7BB7 - chains C and F of the 6 polymer chains in the assembly; structure by electron microscopy, 4.40 A resolution (low resolution: residue-level contacts below are approximate; hydrogen-bond / salt-bridge calls are withheld).

== Chain C ==
Protein: Guanine nucleotide-binding protein G(I)/G(S)/G(T) subunit beta-1
From: Homo sapiens
Reference sequence: P62873 (GBB1_HUMAN); residue numbers follow UniProt; this construct covers 2-340
Sequence (371 residues; numbered -30 to 340; the number before each row is that of its first residue; numbers below 1 keep their minus sign (Met-30 is residue -30)):
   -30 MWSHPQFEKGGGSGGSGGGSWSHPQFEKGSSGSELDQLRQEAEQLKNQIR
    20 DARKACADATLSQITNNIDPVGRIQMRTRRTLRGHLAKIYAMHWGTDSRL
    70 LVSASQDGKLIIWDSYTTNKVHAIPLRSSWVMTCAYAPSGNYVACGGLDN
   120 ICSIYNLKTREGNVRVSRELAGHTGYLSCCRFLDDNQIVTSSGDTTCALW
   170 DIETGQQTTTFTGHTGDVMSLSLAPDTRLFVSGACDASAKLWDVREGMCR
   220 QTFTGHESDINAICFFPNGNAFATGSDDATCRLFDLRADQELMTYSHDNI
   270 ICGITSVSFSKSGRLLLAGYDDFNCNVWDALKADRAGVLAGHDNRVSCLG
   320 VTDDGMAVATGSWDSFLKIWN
Disordered / not traced: -30 to 1
Differences from the reference sequence: initiating methionine (-30); expression tag (-29 to 1)
Swiss-Prot annotation at these positions:
  - modified residue: Ser2 (N-acetylserine), His266 (Phosphohistidine)
  - natural variant: Leu30 (L30F: In MRD42; uncertain significance), Arg52 (R52G: In MRD42), Gly64 (G64V: In MRD42), Asp76 (D76E: In MRD42; D76G: In MRD42), Gly77 (G77S: In MRD42), Lys78 (K78R: In MRD42), Ile80 (I80N: In MRD42; I80T: In MRD42), His91 (H91R: In MRD42; uncertain significance), Ala92 (A92T: In MRD42), Pro94 (P94S: In MRD42), Leu95 (L95P: In MRD42), Arg96 (R96L: In MRD42), 5 further natural variant entries in UniProt

== Chain F ==
Protein: Guanine nucleotide-binding protein G(I)/G(S)/G(O) subunit gamma-2
From: Homo sapiens
Reference sequence: P59768 (GBG2_HUMAN); residues 1-71 here = UniProt positions 1-71
Sequence (71 residues; each row starts with the number of its first residue):
     1 MASNNTASIAQARKLVEQLKMEANIDRIKVSKAAADLMAYCEAHAKEDPL
    51 LTPVPASENPFREKKFFCAIL
Disordered / not traced: 1-4, 65-71
Swiss-Prot annotation at these positions:
  - modified residue: Ala2 (N-acetylalanine), Cys68 (Cysteine methyl ester)
  - lipidation: Cys68 (S-geranylgeranyl cysteine)

== Interface between chain C and chain F ==
Residue-residue contacts (71):
  Leu4(C) - Ala12(F)
  Leu7(C) - Arg13(F)
  Leu7(C) - Val16(F)
  Glu10(C) - Lys20(F)
  Ala11(C) - Val16(F)
  Leu14(C) - Leu19(F)
  Leu14(C) - Lys20(F)
  Lys15(C) - Leu19(F)
  Cys25(C) - Arg27(F)
  Cys25(C) - Val30(F)
  Ala26(C) - Val30(F)
  Asp27(C) - Lys29(F)
  Asp27(C) - Val30(F)
  Ala28(C) - Val30(F)
  Ile33(C) - Met38(F)
  Val40(C) - Leu51(F)
  Arg48(C) - Asn59(F)
  Arg48(C) - Phe61(F)
  Arg48(C) - Arg62(F)
  Arg48(C) - Glu63(F)
  Arg49(C) - Phe61(F)
  Arg49(C) - Glu63(F)
  Tyr85(C) - Pro60(F)
  Thr164(C) - Asn5(F)
  Thr164(C) - Thr6(F)
  Thr181(C) - Lys14(F)
  Gly182(C) - Lys14(F)
  Thr184(C) - Asn5(F)
  Thr184(C) - Thr6(F)
  Thr184(C) - Gln11(F)
  Gly185(C) - Asn5(F)
  Cys218(C) - Met21(F)
  Cys218(C) - Asn24(F)
  Cys218(C) - Ile25(F)
  Arg219(C) - Glu22(F)
  Arg219(C) - Ile25(F)
  Gln220(C) - Glu22(F)
  Gln220(C) - Ile25(F)
  Gln220(C) - Asp26(F)
  Thr221(C) - Glu22(F)
  Phe235(C) - Leu37(F)
  Pro236(C) - Tyr40(F)
  Asn237(C) - Tyr40(F)
  Asp254(C) - Leu37(F)
  Arg256(C) - Asp26(F)
  Arg256(C) - Ile28(F)
  Arg256(C) - Leu37(F)
  Ala257(C) - Ala33(F)
  Asp258(C) - Asp26(F)
  Asp258(C) - Arg27(F)
  Ser279(C) - Asp48(F)
  Ser279(C) - Leu50(F)
  Lys280(C) - Asp48(F)
  Ser281(C) - Cys41(F)
  Ser281(C) - Asp48(F)
  Ser281(C) - Leu51(F)
  Gly282(C) - Cys41(F)
  Arg283(C) - Leu51(F)
  Leu284(C) - Leu50(F)
  Leu284(C) - Leu51(F)
  Leu300(C) - Cys41(F)
  Gly324(C) - Asp48(F)
  Gly324(C) - Pro49(F)
  Met325(C) - Glu58(F)
  Met325(C) - Asn59(F)
  Met325(C) - Pro60(F)
  Met325(C) - Phe61(F)
  Ala326(C) - Phe61(F)
  Asn340(C) - Leu50(F)
  Asn340(C) - Asn59(F)
  Asn340(C) - Phe61(F)
Other interface residues (no listed pair), chain C (50 interface residues in all): Arg42, Thr87, Asp163, His183, Trp211, Gln259, Leu261, Trp339
Other interface residues (no listed pair), chain F (41 interface residues in all): Gln18, Ala23, Ser31, Ala34, Asp36, His44, Pro53, Ala56

== Summary ==
50 residues of chain C face 41 of chain F across their interface.
Here chain C is Guanine nucleotide-binding protein G(I)/G(S)/G(T) subunit beta-1 and chain F is Guanine
nucleotide-binding protein G(I)/G(S)/G(O) subunit gamma-2, both from Homo sapiens. Entry 7BB7
(AVP-V2R-Galphas-beta1-gamma2-Nb35(T state)) was determined by electron microscopy, deposited together with
7BB6.
